8XKU - chains C and K of the 17 polymer chains in the assembly; structure by electron microscopy, 3.20 A resolution.

== Chain C ==
Protein: Probable inactive ATP-dependent zinc metalloprotease FTSHI 5, chloroplastic
From: Arabidopsis thaliana
UniProtKB: F4J3N2 (FTSI5_ARATH); residue numbers follow UniProt; this construct covers 1-1320
Sequence (1320 residues; each row starts with the number of its first residue):
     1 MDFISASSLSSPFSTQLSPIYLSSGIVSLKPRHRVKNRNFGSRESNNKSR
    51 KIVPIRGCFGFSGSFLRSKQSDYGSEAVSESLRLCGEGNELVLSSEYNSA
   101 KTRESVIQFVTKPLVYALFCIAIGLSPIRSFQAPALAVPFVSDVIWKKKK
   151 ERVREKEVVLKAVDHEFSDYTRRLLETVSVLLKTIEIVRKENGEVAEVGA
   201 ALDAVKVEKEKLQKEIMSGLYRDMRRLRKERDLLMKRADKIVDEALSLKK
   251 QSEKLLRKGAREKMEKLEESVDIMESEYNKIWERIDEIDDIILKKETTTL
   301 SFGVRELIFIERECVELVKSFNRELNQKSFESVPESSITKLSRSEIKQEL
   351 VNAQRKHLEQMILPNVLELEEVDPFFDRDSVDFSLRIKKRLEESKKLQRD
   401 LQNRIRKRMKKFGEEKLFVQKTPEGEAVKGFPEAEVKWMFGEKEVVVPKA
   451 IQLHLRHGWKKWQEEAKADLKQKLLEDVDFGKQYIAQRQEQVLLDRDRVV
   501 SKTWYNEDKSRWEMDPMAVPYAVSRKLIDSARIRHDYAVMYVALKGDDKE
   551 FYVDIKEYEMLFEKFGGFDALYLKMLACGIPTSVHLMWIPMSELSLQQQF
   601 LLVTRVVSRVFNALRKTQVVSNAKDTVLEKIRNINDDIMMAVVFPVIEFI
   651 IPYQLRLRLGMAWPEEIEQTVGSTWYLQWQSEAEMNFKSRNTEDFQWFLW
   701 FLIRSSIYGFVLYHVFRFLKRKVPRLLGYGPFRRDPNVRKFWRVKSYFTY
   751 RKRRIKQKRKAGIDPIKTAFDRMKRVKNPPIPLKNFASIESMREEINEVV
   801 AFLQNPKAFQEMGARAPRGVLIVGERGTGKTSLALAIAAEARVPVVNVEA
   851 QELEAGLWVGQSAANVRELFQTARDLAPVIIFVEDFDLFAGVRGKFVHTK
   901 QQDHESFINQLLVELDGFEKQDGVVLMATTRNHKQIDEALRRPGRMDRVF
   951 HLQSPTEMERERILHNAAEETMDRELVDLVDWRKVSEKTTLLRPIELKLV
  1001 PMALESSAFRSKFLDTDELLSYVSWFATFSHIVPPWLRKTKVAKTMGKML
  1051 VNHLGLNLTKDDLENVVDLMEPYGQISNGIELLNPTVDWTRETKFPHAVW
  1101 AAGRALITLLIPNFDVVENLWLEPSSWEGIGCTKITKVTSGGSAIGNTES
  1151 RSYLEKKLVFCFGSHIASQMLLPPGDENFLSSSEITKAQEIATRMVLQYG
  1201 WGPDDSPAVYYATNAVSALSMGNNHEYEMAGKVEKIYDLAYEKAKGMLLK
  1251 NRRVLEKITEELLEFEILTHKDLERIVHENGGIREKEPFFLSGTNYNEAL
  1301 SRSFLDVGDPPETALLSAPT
Disordered / not traced: 1-167, 332-377, 618-763, 1072-1082, 1139-1147, 1301-1320

== Chain K ==
Protein: Aspartyl/glutamyl-tRNA (Asn/Gln) amidotransferase subunit B
From: Arabidopsis thaliana
UniProtKB: Q9C567 (Q9C567_ARATH); residue numbers follow UniProt; this construct covers 1-80
Sequence (80 residues; numbered 1 to 80; the number before each row is that of its first residue):
     1 MGNKATTVKEEREEIHLKIVPPLDKVFLRWLARDLQRVHGFKPKNNTRAI
    51 TPPDSYIEFMRLNGSLDVDLDDPDLAHLFK
Disordered / not traced: 1-13

== Chain C / chain K interface ==
Residue-residue contacts - 62 pairs, chain C then chain K:
  F302(C) - H16(K)
  R305(C) - K18(K)
  F309(C) - V20(K)  hydrophobic
  R408(C) - F41(K)
  F431(C) - V26(K)  hydrophobic
  F431(C) - W30(K)
  E435(C) - W30(K)
  V436(C) - R33(K)
  V446(C) - R33(K)
  V447(C) - R37(K)
  K449(C) - R37(K)
  Q452(C) - V38(K)
  L453(C) - H39(K)
  H454(C) - K44(K)
  H454(C) - I50(K)
  H457(C) - K42(K)  hydrogen bond (side chain-backbone)
  H457(C) - P43(K)
  G458(C) - A49(K)
  G458(C) - I50(K)  hydrogen bond (backbone-backbone)
  W459(C) - I50(K)  hydrogen bond (side chain-backbone)
  W459(C) - T51(K)
  W459(C) - P52(K)
  W459(C) - P53(K)
  W459(C) - Y56(K)  hydrophobic
  K461(C) - N45(K)  hydrogen bond (side chain-backbone)
  K461(C) - T47(K)  hydrogen bond (side chain-backbone)
  W462(C) - A49(K)  hydrophobic
  W462(C) - I50(K)
  W462(C) - P52(K)  hydrophobic
  W462(C) - I57(K)  hydrophobic
  W462(C) - M60(K)  hydrophobic
  W462(C) - L66(K)  hydrophobic
  Q463(C) - M60(K)  hydrogen bond
  Q463(C) - S65(K)  hydrogen bond
  Q463(C) - L66(K)
  A466(C) - L66(K)  hydrophobic
  K467(C) - S65(K)  hydrogen bond (side chain-backbone)
  K467(C) - L66(K)
  K467(C) - V68(K)
  L470(C) - L66(K)
  L470(C) - V68(K)  hydrophobic
  K471(C) - V68(K)
  K471(C) - D69(K)
  K471(C) - L70(K)
  K471(C) - A76(K)
  L474(C) - V68(K)  hydrophobic
  L475(C) - L75(K)
  Y484(C) - D67(K)  hydrogen bond
  Y484(C) - V68(K)  hydrogen bond (side chain-backbone)
  Y484(C) - L70(K)  hydrophobic
  I485(C) - K80(K)
  R488(C) - D67(K)  salt bridge
  R488(C) - V68(K)
  K526(C) - D71(K)  salt bridge
  Y537(C) - P22(K)
  Y537(C) - L23(K)  hydrophobic
  D569(C) - L23(K)
  D569(C) - D24(K)  hydrogen bond (side chain-backbone)
  L573(C) - L28(K)  hydrophobic
  L573(C) - L31(K)  hydrophobic
  T582(C) - H16(K)  hydrogen bond (backbone-backbone)
  S583(C) - E14(K)  hydrogen bond (side chain-backbone)
Other interface residues (no listed pair), chain C (47 interface residues in all): K294, R404, I405, E424, P432, P448, R456, V478, Q491, R525, F568, Y572, P581
Other interface residues (no listed pair), chain K (45 interface residues in all): I15, P21, F27, R48, N63, F79

== Summary ==
The interface between chain C and chain K involves 47 residues on one side and 45 on the other, with 13
hydrogen bonds and 2 salt bridges. Polar contacts include R488(C)-D67(K), K526(C)-D71(K) and H457(C)-K42(K).
Chain C is Probable inactive ATP-dependent zinc metalloprotease FTSHI 5, chloroplastic and chain K is
Aspartyl/glutamyl-tRNA (Asn/Gln) amidotransferase subunit B, both from Arabidopsis thaliana; the structure,
Cryo-EM structure of the Ycf2-FtsHi motor complex from Arabidopsis in ATP-bound state, was determined by
electron microscopy together with 8Z9Y and 8XKV from the same study.
